Entry 7Z42 (X-ray diffraction, 2.42 A resolution); this record covers chains A and C of the 6 polymer chains in the assembly.

Chain A:
Protein: Polymerase acidic protein
Organism: Influenza B virus
Notes: EC 3.1.-.-; engineered mutation(s): K135A
Reference sequence: Q5V8Z9 (Q5V8Z9_9INFB); residue numbers follow UniProt; this construct covers 1-726
Chain sequence (751 residues; numbered -13 to 737; the number before each row is that of its first residue; numbers below 1 keep their minus sign (Gly-13 is residue -13)):
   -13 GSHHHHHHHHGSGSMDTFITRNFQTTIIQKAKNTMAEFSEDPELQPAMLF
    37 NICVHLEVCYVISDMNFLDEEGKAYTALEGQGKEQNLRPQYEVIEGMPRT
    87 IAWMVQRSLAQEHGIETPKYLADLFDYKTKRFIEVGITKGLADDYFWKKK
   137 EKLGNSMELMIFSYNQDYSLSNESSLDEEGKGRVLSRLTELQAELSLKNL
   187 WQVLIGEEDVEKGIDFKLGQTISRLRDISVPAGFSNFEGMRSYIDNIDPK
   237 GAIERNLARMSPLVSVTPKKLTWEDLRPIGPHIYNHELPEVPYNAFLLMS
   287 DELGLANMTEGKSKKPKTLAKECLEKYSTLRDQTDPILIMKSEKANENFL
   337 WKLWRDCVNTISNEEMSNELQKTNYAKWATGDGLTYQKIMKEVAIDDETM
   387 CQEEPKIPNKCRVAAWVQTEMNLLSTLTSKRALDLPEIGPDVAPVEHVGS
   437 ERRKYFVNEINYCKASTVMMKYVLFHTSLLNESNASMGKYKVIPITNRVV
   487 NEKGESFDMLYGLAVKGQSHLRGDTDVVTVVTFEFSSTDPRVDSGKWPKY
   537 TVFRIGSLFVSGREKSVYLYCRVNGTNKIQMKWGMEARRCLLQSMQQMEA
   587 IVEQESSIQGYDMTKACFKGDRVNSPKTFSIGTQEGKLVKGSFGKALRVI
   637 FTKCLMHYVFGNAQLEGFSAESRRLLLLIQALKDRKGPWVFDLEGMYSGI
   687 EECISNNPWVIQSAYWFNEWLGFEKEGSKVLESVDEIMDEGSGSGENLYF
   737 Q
Not modelled in the structure: -13 to -1, 193-194, 723-737
Differences from the reference sequence: expression tag (-13 to 0, 727-737)
What the authors report for this chain:
  - contacts within the chain: Tyr597-Asp607 (hydrogen bond)
  - mutagenesis - R608A: decreased catalytic activity
  - mutagenesis - K450A: unchanged growth
  - mutagenesis - K450A: unchanged catalytic activity
  - mutagenesis - K416E: decreased growth

Chain C:
Protein: Polymerase basic protein 2
Organism: Influenza B virus
Reference sequence: Q5V8X3 (Q5V8X3_9INFB); numbering as in UniProt (aligned over 1-770)
Chain sequence (798 residues; row label = number of the first residue in the row; numbers below 1 keep their minus sign (Gly-8 is residue -8)):
    -8 GSGSGSGSGMTLAKIELLKQLLRDNEAKTVLKQTTVDQYNIIRKFNTSRI
    42 EKNPSLRMKWAMCSNFPLALTKGDMANRIPLEYKGIQLKTNAEDIGTKGQ
    92 MCSIAAVTWWNTYGPIGDTEGFERVYESFFLRKMRLDNATWGRITFGPVE
   142 RVRKRVLLNPLTKEMPPDEASNVIMEILFPKEAGIPRESTWIHRELIKEK
   192 REKLKGTMITPIVLAYMLERELVARRRFLPVAGATSAEFIEMLHCLQGEN
   242 WRQIYHPGGNKLTESRSQSMIVACRKIIRRSIVASNPLELAVEIANKTVI
   292 DTEPLKSCLAAIDGGDVACDIIRAALGLKIRQRQRFGRLELKRISGRGFK
   342 NDEEILIGNGTIQKIGIWDGEEEFHVRCGECRGILKKSKMKLEKLLINSA
   392 KKEDMRDLIILCMVFSQDTRMFQGVRGEINFLNRAGQLLSPMYQLQRYFL
   442 NRSNDLFDQWGYEESPKASELHGINESMNASDYTLKGVVVTRNVIDDFSS
   492 TETEKVSITKNLSLIKRTGEVIMGANDVSELESQAQLMITYDTPKMWEMG
   542 TTKELVQNTYQWVLKNLVTLKAQFLLGKEDMFQWDAFEAFESIIPQKMAG
   592 QYSGFARAVLKQMRDQEVMKTDQFIKLLPFCFSPPKLRSNGEPYQFLKLV
   642 LKGGGENFIEVRKGSPLFSYNPQTEVLTICGRMMSLKGKIEDEERNRSMG
   692 NAVLAGFLVSGKYDPDLGDFKTIEELEKLKPGEKANILLYQGKPVKVVKR
   742 KRYSALSNDISQGIKRQRMTVESMGWALSGWSHPQFEKGSGSENLYFQ
Not modelled in the structure: -8 to 0, 421-430, 483-494, 741-789
Differences from the reference sequence: expression tag (-8 to 0, 771-789)
What the authors report for this chain:
  - conformationally variable residues (side-chain flip): Trp553, Met572, Trp575

Interface between chain A and chain C:
Contacting residue pairs (83; chain A residue first):
  Trp89(A) with Ile176(C); Pro177(C)
  Met90(A) with Lys172(C)
  Arg93(A) with Glu167(C), salt bridge; Pro171(C), hydrogen bond (side chain-backbone); Lys172(C); Ala174(C); Gly175(C), hydrogen bond (side chain-backbone)
  Ser94(A) with Lys172(C)
  Gln97(A) with Pro171(C); Lys172(C)
  Thr103(A) with Pro177(C)
  Pro104(A) with Pro177(C)
  Ala429(A) with Trp132(C), hydrophobic
  Pro430(A) with Trp132(C); Gly133(C); Ile135(C), hydrophobic; Gln244(C)
  Val431(A) with Ile135(C), hydrophobic; Trp242(C), hydrophobic; Gln244(C), hydrogen bond (backbone-side chain)
  Arg438(A) with Phe137(C)
  Leu466(A) with Lys50(C); Trp51(C); Cys54(C), hydrophobic
  Asn467(A) with Cys54(C), hydrogen bond
  Ser469(A) with Trp51(C)
  Asn470(A) with Trp51(C); Cys54(C); Ser55(C), hydrogen bond (side chain-backbone)
  Leu507(A) with Trp51(C)
  Asp510(A) with Leu47(C); Arg48(C), salt bridge
  Lys564(A) with Leu47(C); Arg48(C); Trp51(C)
  Ile565(A) with Leu47(C), hydrophobic
  Lys568(A) with Ser46(C), hydrogen bond; Leu47(C); Lys50(C)
  Met571(A) with Lys50(C)
  Glu572(A) with Lys50(C), salt bridge
  Glu589(A) with Asn241(C); Trp242(C), hydrogen bond
  Gln590(A) with Asn241(C); Gly672(C); Arg673(C)
  Ser592(A) with Phe137(C)
  Ser593(A) with Phe137(C); Gly138(C); Pro139(C); Asn241(C), hydrogen bond; Gln548(C); Arg673(C)
  Ile594(A) with Gln552(C); Lys556(C); Met674(C); Met675(C), hydrophobic
  Gly596(A) with Phe137(C)
  Tyr597(A) with Phe137(C), hydrophobic
  Asp598(A) with Phe137(C)
  Arg671(A) with Tyr661(C); Pro663(C); Tyr731(C), hydrogen bond
  Lys672(A) with Lys654(C)
  Gly713(A) with Gln664(C)
  Val716(A) with Gln664(C); Arg686(C)
  Leu717(A) with Asn662(C); Gln664(C)
  Glu718(A) with Lys734(C)
  Ser719(A) with Asn687(C)
  Val720(A) with Pro663(C), hydrophobic; Tyr731(C); Lys734(C), hydrogen bond (backbone-side chain)
  Asp721(A) with Ser689(C); Met690(C), hydrogen bond (side chain-backbone); Leu730(C); Tyr731(C), hydrogen bond; Lys734(C)
  Glu722(A) with Lys703(C), hydrogen bond (backbone-side chain); Gly733(C); Lys734(C), salt bridge
Other interface residues (no listed pair), chain A (48 interface residues in all): Lys105, Val428, Val434, Ala471, Gln595, Lys669, Glu710, Ser714
Other interface residues (no listed pair), chain C (47 interface residues in all): Asn44, Cys236, Arg688

Overview:
48 residues of chain A and 47 residues of chain C are in contact, with 13 hydrogen bonds and 4 salt bridges.
Polar contacts include Arg93(A)-Glu167(C), Asp510(A)-Arg48(C) and Glu572(A)-Lys50(C). The paper reports that
R608A of chain A reduces catalytic activity; conformational variability at Trp553(C), Met572(C) and Trp575(C);
3 substitutions were tested in all.
Here chain A is Polymerase acidic protein and chain C is Polymerase basic protein 2, both from Influenza B
virus. Entry 7Z42 (Influenza B polymerase with Pol II pSer5 CTD peptide mimic bound in site 2B) was determined
by X-ray diffraction, deposited together with 7Z43.
